Entry 3G9P (X-ray diffraction, 1.65 A resolution); this record covers chains B and C of the 4 polymer chains in the assembly.

Chain B:
Molecule: Glucocorticoid receptor
From: Rattus norvegicus
UniProt: P06536 (GCR_RAT); residue numbers follow UniProt; this construct covers 440-525
Sequence (90 residues; row label = number of the first residue in the row):
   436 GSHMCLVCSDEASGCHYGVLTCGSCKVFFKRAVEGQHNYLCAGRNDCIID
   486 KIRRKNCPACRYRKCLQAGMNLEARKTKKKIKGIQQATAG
Disordered / not traced: 436, 512-525
Sequence notes: expression tag (436-439)
Bound ions: Zn2+ site 1: Cys-440, Cys-443, Cys-457, Cys-460; Zn2+ site 2: Cys-476, Cys-482, Cys-492, Cys-495
What the authors report for this chain:
  - mutagenesis - R510A, K514A: decreased binding to DNA
  - mutagenesis - K514A: unchanged signaling
  - mutagenesis - H472A, R510A: increased signaling
  - mutagenesis - H472R: decreased signaling
  - mutagenesis - G470A, N473A: decreased signaling in response to Pal
  - mutagenesis - G470A: decreased signaling in response to Tat

Chain C:
Molecule: 16-nt DNA strand
Sequence (16 nucleotides; row label = number of the first residue in the row):
     1 TCGGACAAAATGTTCT

Interface between chain B and chain C:
Pairs across the interface - 11 pairs, chain B then chain C:
  Gly-458(B) with DT13(C), base contact
  Ser-459(B) with DG12(C), phosphate contact
  Val-462(B) with DT13(C), base contact
  Phe-463(B) with DT11(C), phosphate contact
  Arg-466(B) with DT11(C), base contact; DG12(C), hydrogen bond to the base
  Arg-489(B) with DG12(C), salt bridge to the phosphate
  Lys-490(B) with DT11(C), phosphate contact; DG12(C), phosphate contact
  Pro-493(B) with DT11(C), phosphate contact
  Arg-496(B) with DG12(C), salt bridge to the phosphate
Also at the interface, not in a pair above, chain B (11 interface residues in all): Lys-461, Tyr-474
Also at the interface, not in a pair above, chain C (4 interface residues in all): DT14

In short:
The interface between chain B and chain C involves 11 residues on one side and 4 on the other; the contacts
include 1 hydrogen bond and 2 salt bridges. Among the polar pairs are Arg-466(B)/DG12(C), Arg-489(B)/DG12(C)
and Arg-496(B)/DG12(C). From the paper: R510A and K514A of chain B reduce binding to DNA; H472A and R510A of
chain B increase signaling; 6 substitutions were tested in all.
Here chain B is Glucocorticoid receptor (Rattus norvegicus) and chain C is a 16-nt DNA strand. Entry 3G9P (GR
DNA binding domain:Sgk 16bp complex-7) was determined by X-ray diffraction together with 3FYL, 3G6P, 3G6Q,
3G6R, 3G6T, 3G6U and 8 further entries from the same study.
